Entry 7DPF (electron microscopy, 3.20 A resolution); this record covers chains 1 and 2 of the 4 polymer chains in the assembly.

== Chain 1 ==
Protein: Virion protein 1
From: Coxsackievirus B1
UniProt: W8GTF7 (W8GTF7_9ENTO); residues 1-278 here = UniProt positions 1-278
Chain sequence (278 residues; numbered 1 to 278; the number before each row is that of its first residue):
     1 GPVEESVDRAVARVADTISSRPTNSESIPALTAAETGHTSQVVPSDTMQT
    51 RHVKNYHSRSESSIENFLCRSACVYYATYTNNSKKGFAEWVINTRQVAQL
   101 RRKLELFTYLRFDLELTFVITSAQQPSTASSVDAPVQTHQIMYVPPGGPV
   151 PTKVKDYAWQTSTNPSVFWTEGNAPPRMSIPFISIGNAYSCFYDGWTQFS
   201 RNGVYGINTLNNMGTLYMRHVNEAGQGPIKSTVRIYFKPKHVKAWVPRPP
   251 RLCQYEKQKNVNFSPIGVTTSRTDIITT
Disordered / not traced: 1-11
Sequence notes: variant K84 (Glu in W8GTF7)

== Chain 2 ==
Protein: VP2
From: Coxsackievirus B1
UniProt: A0A2S0RQC2 (A0A2S0RQC2_9ENTO); residues 1-263 here correspond to UniProt positions 70-332 (UniProt number = residue number + 69)
Chain sequence (263 residues; numbered 1 to 263; the number before each row is that of its first residue):
     1 SPSAEECGYSDRVRSITLGNSTITTQECANVVVGYGVWPEYLKDNEATAE
    51 DQPTQPDVATCRFYTLESVQWMKNSAGWWWKLPDALSQMGLFGQNMQYHY
   101 LGRTGYTIHVQCNASKFHQGCLLVVCVPEAEMGCSNLNNTPEFSELSGGD
   151 SARMFTDTQVGESNAKKVQTAVWNAGMGVGVGNLTIFPHQWINLRTNNSA
   201 TLVMPYINSVPMDNMFRHNNLTLMIIPFVPLNYSEGSSPYVPITVTIAPM
   251 CAEYNGLRLASNQ
Disordered / not traced: 1-9, 262-263

== How chain 1 and chain 2 interact ==
Pairs across the interface (76; chain 1 residue first):
  A34(1) with W191(2)
  E35(1) with A29(2); W191(2), hydrogen bond (backbone-backbone); N193(2), hydrogen bond; T196(2)
  T36(1) with A29(2); N30(2); V32(2); Q190(2)
  G37(1) with H189(2)
  Y109(1) with E129(2), hydrogen bond; I207(2), hydrophobic; N208(2); S209(2)
  N187(1) with S209(2), hydrogen bond (backbone-backbone); P211(2)
  F192(1) with E129(2)
  Y193(1) with E129(2); E131(2); H218(2)
  D194(1) with K81(2), salt bridge; E129(2), hydrogen bond (backbone-side chain); A130(2); H218(2); N219(2), hydrogen bond (backbone-backbone)
  G195(1) with R217(2)
  W196(1) with F143(2), hydrophobic; L146(2), hydrophobic; R217(2), hydrogen bond (backbone-backbone)
  T197(1) with R217(2), hydrogen bond (backbone-side chain)
  F199(1) with N214(2); R217(2)
  R201(1) with F143(2); F216(2), hydrogen bond (side chain-backbone)
  Y205(1) with E131(2); M132(2); T140(2); L146(2)
  G206(1) with E131(2)
  V246(1) with Y35(2); P128(2), hydrophobic
  P247(1) with I186(2), hydrophobic; F187(2)
  R248(1) with P128(2), hydrogen bond (side chain-backbone); E129(2), hydrogen bond (side chain-backbone)
  P249(1) with N183(2); I186(2); F187(2)
  P250(1) with V179(2)
  R251(1) with M177(2); G178(2)
  L252(1) with N174(2); G178(2), hydrogen bond (backbone-backbone)
  C253(1) with N174(2), hydrogen bond; G178(2), hydrogen bond (backbone-backbone)
  E256(1) with L137(2)
  K257(1) with L137(2); N138(2)
  N260(1) with N139(2), hydrogen bond (side chain-backbone); T140(2)
  V261(1) with M132(2)
  N262(1) with G133(2); C134(2), hydrogen bond (side chain-backbone); N136(2); L137(2), hydrogen bond (side chain-backbone); N139(2), hydrogen bond (side chain-backbone)
  F263(1) with L137(2); N174(2); G176(2); M177(2); G178(2)
  P265(1) with Q159(2); Q169(2); N174(2)
  I266(1) with W173(2), hydrogen bond (backbone-side chain); N174(2)
Other interface residues (no listed pair), chain 1 (40 interface residues in all): T108, G186, A188, Q198, G203, I207, S264, V268
Other interface residues (no listed pair), chain 2 (52 interface residues in all): Y100, V127, P141, A171, G180, N197, V210, T222

== Overview ==
The interface between chain 1 and chain 2 involves 40 residues on one side and 52 on the other; the contacts
include 19 hydrogen bonds and 1 salt bridge. Among the polar pairs are D194(1)-K81(2), E35(1)-N193(2) and
Y109(1)-E129(2).
Here chain 1 is Virion protein 1 and chain 2 is VP2, both from Coxsackievirus B1. Entry 7DPF (Cryo-EM
structure of Coxsackievirus B1 mature virion) was determined by electron microscopy together with 7DPG, 7DPZ,
7DQ1 and 7DQ4 from the same study.
